5WHK - chains A and B of the 4 polymer chains in the assembly; structure by X-ray diffraction, 2.50 A resolution.

[Chain A]
Molecule: IgG receptor FcRn large subunit p51
Source organism: Homo sapiens
UniProt: P55899 (FCGRN_HUMAN); residues -22 to 274 here correspond to UniProt positions 1-297 (UniProt number = residue number + 23)
Chain sequence (297 residues; each row starts with the number of its first residue; numbers below 1 keep their minus sign (Met-22 is residue -22)):
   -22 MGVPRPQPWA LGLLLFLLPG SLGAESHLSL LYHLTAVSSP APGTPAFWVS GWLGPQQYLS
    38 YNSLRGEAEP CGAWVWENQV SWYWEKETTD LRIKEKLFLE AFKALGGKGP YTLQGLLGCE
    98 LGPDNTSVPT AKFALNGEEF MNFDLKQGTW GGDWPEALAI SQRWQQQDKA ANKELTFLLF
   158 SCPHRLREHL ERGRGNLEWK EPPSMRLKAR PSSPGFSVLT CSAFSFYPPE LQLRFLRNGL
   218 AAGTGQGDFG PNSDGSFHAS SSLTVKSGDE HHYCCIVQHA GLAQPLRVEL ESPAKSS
Disordered / not traced: -22 to 3, 52-56, 168-175, 271-274
Disulfide bonds: Cys96-Cys159, Cys198-Cys252
Residues lining bound ligands:
  - N-cyclohexyltaurine (NHE; 2-[N-cyclohexylamino]ethane sulfonic acid), molecule 1: Tyr9, Leu11, Tyr60, Lys63, Glu64, Asp67, Leu68, Lys71, Leu94, Phe154, Ser158, Arg162
  - N-cyclohexyltaurine (NHE), molecule 2: Ala23, Tyr38, Ser40, Gly43, Arg69, Glu72, Leu76
UniProt features mapped onto this chain:
  - region: Glu268 to Ser274 (Connecting peptide)
  - glycosylation: Asn102 (N-linked (GlcNAc...) asparagine)
Reported in the primary citation:
  - conformationally variable residues (side-chain flip): Trp131
  - specificity-determining residues: Leu135 (proposed by the authors, not directly observed)

[Chain B]
Molecule: Beta-2-microglobulin
Source organism: Homo sapiens
UniProt: P61769 (B2MG_HUMAN); residues -19 to 99 here correspond to UniProt positions 1-119 (UniProt number = residue number + 20)
Chain sequence (119 residues; row label = number of the first residue in the row; numbers below 1 keep their minus sign (Met-19 is residue -19)):
   -19 MSRSVALAVL ALLSLSGLEA IQRTPKIQVY SRHPAENGKS NFLNCYVSGF HPSDIEVDLL
    41 KNGERIEKVE HSDLSFSKDW SFYLLYYTEF TPTEKDEYAC RVNHVTLSQP KIVKWDRDM
Disordered / not traced: -19 to 0
Disulfide bonds: Cys25-Cys80
UniProt features mapped onto this chain:
  - modified residue: Gln2 (Pyrrolidone carboxylic acid)
  - glycosylation: Ile1 (N-linked (Glc) (glycation) isoleucine), Lys19 (N-linked (Glc) (glycation) lysine), Lys41 (N-linked (Glc) (glycation) lysine), Lys48 (N-linked (Glc) (glycation) lysine), Lys58 (N-linked (Glc) (glycation) lysine), Lys91 (N-linked (Glc) (glycation) lysine), Lys94 (N-linked (Glc) (glycation) lysine)

[Interface between chain A and chain B]
Residue-residue contacts (61):
  Leu8(A) - Lys58(B)
  His10(A) - Ser55(B)
  His10(A) - Phe56(B)
  Leu11(A) - Phe56(B)
  Thr12(A) - Phe56(B)
  Thr12(A) - Phe62(B)
  Ala18(A) - Asp34(B)
  Trp25(A) - Leu54(B)  hydrogen bond (side chain-backbone)
  Ser27(A) - Ser55(B)
  Trp29(A) - Ser55(B)
  Trp29(A) - Tyr63(B)
  Gln91(A) - His31(B)  hydrogen bond
  Gln91(A) - Phe56(B)
  Gln91(A) - Trp60(B)  hydrogen bond (side chain-backbone)
  Gln91(A) - Phe62(B)
  Gly92(A) - Phe56(B)
  Gly92(A) - Trp60(B)
  Leu93(A) - Phe56(B)  hydrophobic
  Leu93(A) - Trp60(B)  hydrophobic
  Lys109(A) - Trp60(B)
  Phe110(A) - Trp60(B)
  Ala111(A) - Trp60(B)  hydrophobic
  Asn113(A) - Ile1(B)  hydrogen bond (backbone-backbone)
  Asn113(A) - His31(B)
  Gly114(A) - Ile1(B)
  Gly114(A) - His31(B)
  Glu115(A) - Ile1(B)
  Glu116(A) - Trp60(B)  hydrogen bond
  Arg183(A) - Pro14(B)
  Lys185(A) - Arg97(B)  hydrogen bond (side chain-backbone)
  Lys185(A) - Asp98(B)
  Lys185(A) - Met99(B)
  Arg187(A) - Asp96(B)  salt bridge
  Arg187(A) - Met99(B)
  Thr197(A) - Met99(B)
  Phe201(A) - Ser11(B)
  Phe201(A) - Arg12(B)
  Phe201(A) - His13(B)
  Phe201(A) - Pro14(B)
  Ser202(A) - Arg12(B)
  Ser202(A) - His13(B)
  Asp225(A) - Lys6(B)  salt bridge
  Asp225(A) - Gln8(B)
  Phe226(A) - Gln8(B)  hydrogen bond (backbone-side chain)
  Phe226(A) - Tyr26(B)
  Gly227(A) - Tyr10(B)
  Gly227(A) - Tyr26(B)
  Pro228(A) - Tyr10(B)  hydrogen bond (backbone-side chain)
  Pro228(A) - Tyr26(B)
  Pro228(A) - Leu65(B)
  Asn229(A) - Tyr10(B)
  Asn229(A) - Arg12(B)
  Asn229(A) - Asn24(B)
  Asn229(A) - Leu65(B)
  Ser230(A) - Arg12(B)  hydrogen bond
  Ser230(A) - Leu65(B)
  Ser230(A) - Tyr67(B)
  Asp231(A) - Arg12(B)  salt bridge
  His235(A) - Tyr10(B)
  His235(A) - Ser11(B)
  Ser237(A) - Met99(B)
Other interface residues (no listed pair), chain A (39 interface residues in all): Val14, Gln34, Ser37, Thr89, Ala186, Ser199
Other interface residues (no listed pair), chain B (28 interface residues in all): Phe22, Ser33, Asp53

[In short]
The interface between chain A and chain B involves 39 residues on one side and 28 on the other; the contacts
include 9 hydrogen bonds and 3 salt bridges. Polar contacts include Arg187(A)-Asp96(B), Asp225(A)-Lys6(B) and
Asp231(A)-Arg12(B). Ligands of chain A: N-cyclohexyltaurine. The paper reports the specificity determinant
Leu135(A); conformational variability at Trp131(A).
Here chain A is IgG receptor FcRn large subunit p51 and chain B is Beta-2-microglobulin, both from Homo
sapiens. Entry 5WHK (Crystal structure of Fab fragment of antibody DX-2507 bound to FcRn-B2M) was determined
by X-ray diffraction (same publication as 5WHJ).
